3M0D - chains C and D of the 4 polymer chains in the assembly; structure by X-ray diffraction, 2.80 A resolution.

[Chain C]
Molecule: TNF receptor-associated factor 1
Source organism: Homo sapiens
UniProt: Q13077 (TRAF1_HUMAN); residues 266-329 here correspond to UniProt positions 181-244 (UniProt number = residue number - 85)
Sequence (65 residues; each row starts with the number of its first residue):
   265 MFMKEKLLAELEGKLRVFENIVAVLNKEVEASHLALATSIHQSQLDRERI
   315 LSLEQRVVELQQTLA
Unresolved in the structure: 265, 329
Differences from the reference sequence: initiating methionine (265)
Curated features (UniProtKB/Swiss-Prot):
  - cross-link (Glycyl lysine isopeptide (Lys-Gly)): K270 (interchain with G-Cter in ubiquitin), K278 (interchain with G-Cter in ubiquitin)
From the paper describing this entry:
  - post-translational modification sites: K270, K278 (citing earlier work)

[Chain D]
Molecule: Baculoviral IAP repeat-containing protein 3
Source organism: Homo sapiens
UniProt: Q13489 (BIRC3_HUMAN); residue numbers follow UniProt; this construct covers 26-99
Sequence (75 residues; each row starts with the number of its first residue):
    25 MLSCELYRMSTYSTFPAGVPVSERSLARAGFYYTGVNDKVKCFCCGLMLD
    75 NWKRGDSPTEKHKKLYPSCRFVQSL
Differences from the reference sequence: initiating methionine (25)
Bound ions: Zn2+: C66, C69, H86, C93
From the paper describing this entry:
  - mutagenesis - Y56A: decreased binding to TNF receptor-associated factor 2
  - mutagenesis - F67A: unchanged binding to TNF receptor-associated factor 2

[Chain C / chain D interface]
Pairs across the interface - 19 pairs, chain C then chain D:
  V281(C) - Y31(D)  hydrophobic
  V281(C) - S34(D)
  F282(C) - L26(D)  hydrophobic
  N284(C) - S34(D)
  N284(C) - S37(D)
  I285(C) - L26(D)  hydrophobic
  I285(C) - L30(D)
  I285(C) - S34(D)
  A287(C) - S37(D)
  V288(C) - M33(D)
  V288(C) - Y36(D)
  V288(C) - S37(D)
  L289(C) - R48(D)
  K291(C) - Y36(D)
  K291(C) - S37(D)  hydrogen bond (side chain-backbone)
  K291(C) - F39(D)  hydrogen bond (side chain-backbone)
  K291(C) - E47(D)
  E292(C) - M33(D)
  E292(C) - R48(D)  salt bridge
Interface residues without a listed pair, chain C (10 interface residues in all): K278
Interface residues without a listed pair, chain D (11 interface residues in all): T38
Interface features reported in the paper:
  - specific contacts: V281(C)-Y31(D) (hydrophobic contact), K291(C)-S37(D) (hydrogen bond), K291(C)-F39(D) (hydrogen bond)
  - interface residues, chain C: I285(C), V288(C)
  - interface residues, chain D: Y31(D)

[Summary]
10 residues of chain C face 11 of chain D across their interface; the contacts include 2 hydrogen bonds and 1
salt bridge. Polar contacts include E292(C)-R48(D), K291(C)-S37(D) and K291(C)-F39(D). The authors report a
hydrophobic contact between V281(C) and Y31(D); hydrogen bonds between K291(C) and S37(D) and K291(C) and
F39(D). The paper reports that Y56A of chain D reduces binding to TNF receptor-associated factor 2; interface
residues I285(C), V288(C) and Y31(D).
Chain C is TNF receptor-associated factor 1 and chain D is Baculoviral IAP repeat-containing protein 3, both
from Homo sapiens; the structure, Crystal structure of the TRAF1:TRAF2:cIAP2 complex, was determined by X-ray
diffraction (same publication as 3M06 and 3M0A).
